Entry 5IV7 (electron microscopy, 6.77 A resolution (low resolution: residue-level contacts below are approximate; hydrogen-bond / salt-bridge calls are withheld)); this record covers chains y and z of the 96 polymer chains in the assembly.

# Chain y
Protein: Baseplate wedge protein gp7
Source organism: Enterobacteria phage T4
Reference sequence: P19061 (BP07_BPT4); residues 1-1032 here = UniProt positions 1-1032
Sequence (1032 residues; numbered 1 to 1032; the number before each row is that of its first residue):
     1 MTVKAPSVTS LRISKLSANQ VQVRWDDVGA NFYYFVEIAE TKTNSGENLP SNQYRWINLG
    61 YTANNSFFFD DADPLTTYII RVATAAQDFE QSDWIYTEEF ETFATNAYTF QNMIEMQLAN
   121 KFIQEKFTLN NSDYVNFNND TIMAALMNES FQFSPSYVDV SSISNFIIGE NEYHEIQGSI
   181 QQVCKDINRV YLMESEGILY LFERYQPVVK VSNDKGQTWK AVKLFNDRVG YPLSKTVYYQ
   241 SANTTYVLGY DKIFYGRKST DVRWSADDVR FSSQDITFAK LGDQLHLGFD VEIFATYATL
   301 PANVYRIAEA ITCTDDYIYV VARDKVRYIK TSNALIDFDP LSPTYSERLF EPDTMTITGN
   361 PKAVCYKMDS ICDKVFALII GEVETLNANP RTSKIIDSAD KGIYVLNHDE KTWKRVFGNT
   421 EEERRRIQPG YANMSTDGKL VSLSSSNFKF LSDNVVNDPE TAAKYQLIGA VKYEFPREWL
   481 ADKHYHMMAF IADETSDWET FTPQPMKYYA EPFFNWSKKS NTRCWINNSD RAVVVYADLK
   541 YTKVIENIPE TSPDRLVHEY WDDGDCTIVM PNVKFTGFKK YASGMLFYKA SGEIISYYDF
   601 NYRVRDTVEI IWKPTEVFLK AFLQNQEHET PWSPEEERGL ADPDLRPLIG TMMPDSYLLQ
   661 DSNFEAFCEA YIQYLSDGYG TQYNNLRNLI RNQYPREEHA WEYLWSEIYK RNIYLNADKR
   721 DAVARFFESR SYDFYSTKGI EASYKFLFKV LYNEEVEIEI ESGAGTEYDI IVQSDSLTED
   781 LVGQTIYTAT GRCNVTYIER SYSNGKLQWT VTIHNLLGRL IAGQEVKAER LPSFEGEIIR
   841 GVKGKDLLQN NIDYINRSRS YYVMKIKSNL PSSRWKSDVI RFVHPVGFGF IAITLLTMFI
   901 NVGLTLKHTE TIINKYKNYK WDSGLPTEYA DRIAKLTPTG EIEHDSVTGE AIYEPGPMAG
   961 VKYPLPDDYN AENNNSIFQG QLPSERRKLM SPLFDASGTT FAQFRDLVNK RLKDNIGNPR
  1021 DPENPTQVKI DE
Unresolved in the structure: 1, 259-284, 1032

# Chain z
Protein: Baseplate wedge protein gp8
Source organism: Enterobacteria phage T4
Reference sequence: P19062 (BP08_BPT4); residues 1-334 here = UniProt positions 1-334
Sequence (334 residues; each row starts with the number of its first residue):
     1 MNDSSVIYRA IVTSKFRTEK MLNFYNSIGS GPDKNTIFIT FGRSEPWSSN ENEVGFAPPY
    61 PTDSVLGVTD MWTHMMGTVK VLPSMLDAVI PRRDWGDTRY PDPYTFRIND IVVCNSAPYN
   121 ATESGAGWLV YRCLDVPDTG MCSIASLTDK DECLKLGGKW TPSARSMTPP EGRGDAEGTI
   181 EPGDGYVWEY LFEIPPDVSI NRCTNEYIVV PWPEELKEDP TRWGYEDNLT WQQDDFGLIY
   241 RVKANTIRFK AYLDSVYFPE AALPGNKGFR QISIITNPLE AKAHPNDPNV KAEKDYYDPE
   301 DLMRHSGEMI YMENRPPIIM AMDQTEEINI LFTF
Unresolved in the structure: 1-6
Cystine bridges: C142-C153

# Interface between chain y and chain z
Pairs across the interface - 74 pairs, chain y then chain z:
  P6(y) with R9(z)
  Y33(y) with L156(z)
  F35(y) with L156(z)
  N58(y) with S146(z)
  Y61(y) with E152(z)
  A86(y) with L156(z)
  Q87(y) with L154(z); K155(z); L156(z); G157(z)
  M898(y) with Y8(z)
  V902(y) with F16(z)
  T905(y) with R17(z); F334(z)
  L906(y) with K20(z); T333(z); F334(z)
  K907(y) with F332(z); T333(z)
  H908(y) with Y311(z); I330(z); L331(z); F332(z)
  T909(y) with L331(z); T333(z)
  E910(y) with Y207(z); L331(z)
  T911(y) with Y311(z); N329(z); I330(z)
  I912(y) with I328(z); N329(z)
  I913(y) with E326(z); E327(z); I328(z)
  N914(y) with T325(z); E326(z); E327(z); N329(z)
  K915(y) with Q324(z); E326(z)
  Y916(y) with T325(z); E327(z)
  N918(y) with T325(z)
  V947(y) with A117(z); P118(z); Y119(z)
  T948(y) with R99(z); P118(z); Y119(z)
  G949(y) with P118(z)
  R987(y) with M322(z); Q324(z)
  F1004(y) with T325(z)
  L1012(y) with R315(z)
  K1013(y) with T204(z); N205(z); E206(z)
  I1016(y) with Y207(z)
  N1018(y) with P91(z); E206(z); Y207(z)
  P1019(y) with R92(z); R93(z)
  R1020(y) with R92(z); D94(z); D97(z); Y100(z); N205(z); E206(z)
  D1021(y) with Y100(z)
  Q1027(y) with R315(z)
  I1030(y) with A57(z)
  D1031(y) with Y60(z)
Also at the interface, not in a pair above, chain y (44 interface residues in all): V28, F32, T897, I900, K917, I977, F978
Also at the interface, not in a pair above, chain z (46 interface residues in all): V12, N120, I144, P264, A321

# Summary
The interface between chain y and chain z involves 44 residues on one side and 46 on the other.
Chain y is Baseplate wedge protein gp7 and chain z is Baseplate wedge protein gp8, both from Enterobacteria
phage T4; the structure, Cryo-electron microscopy structure of the star-shaped, hubless post-attachment T4
baseplate, was determined by electron microscopy, deposited together with 5IV5 and 5IW9.
